5N28 - chains A and C of the 6 polymer chains in the assembly; structure by X-ray diffraction, 2.80 A resolution.

== Chain A ==
Name: Methyl-coenzyme M reductase subunit alpha
Source organism: Methanotorris formicicus Mc-S-70
Notes: EC 2.8.4.1
Reference sequence: H1KXL5 (H1KXL5_9EURY); numbering as in UniProt (aligned over 1-552)
Sequence (552 residues; each row starts with the number of its first residue):
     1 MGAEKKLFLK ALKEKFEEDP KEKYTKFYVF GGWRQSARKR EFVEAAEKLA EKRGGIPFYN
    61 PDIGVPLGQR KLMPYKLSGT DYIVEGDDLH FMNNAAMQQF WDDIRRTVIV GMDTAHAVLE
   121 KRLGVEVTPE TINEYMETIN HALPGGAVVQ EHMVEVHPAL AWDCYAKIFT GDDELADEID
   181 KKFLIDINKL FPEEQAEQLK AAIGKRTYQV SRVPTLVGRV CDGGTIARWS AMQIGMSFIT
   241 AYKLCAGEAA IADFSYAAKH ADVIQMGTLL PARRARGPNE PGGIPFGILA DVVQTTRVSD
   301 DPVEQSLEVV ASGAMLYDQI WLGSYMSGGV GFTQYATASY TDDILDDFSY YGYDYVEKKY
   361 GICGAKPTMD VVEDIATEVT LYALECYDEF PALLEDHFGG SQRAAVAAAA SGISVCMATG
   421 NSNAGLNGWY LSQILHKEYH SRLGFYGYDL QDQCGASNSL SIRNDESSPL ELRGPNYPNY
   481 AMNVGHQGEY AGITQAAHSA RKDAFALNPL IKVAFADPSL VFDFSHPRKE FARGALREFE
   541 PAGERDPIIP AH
Disordered / not traced: 1-3, 552
Modified / non-standard residues: His260 (N1-methylated histidine; MHS); Arg274 (5-methyl-arginine; AGM); Gln402 (2-methyl-glutamine; MGN); Trp429 (6-hydroxytryptophan; TRX); Gly447 (thioglycin; GL3)
Ion coordination: factor 430 Ni near Gln150 (its only coordinating residue here); K+: Gly218, Arg219, Cys221 (shared with 3 residues of chain D)
Residues lining bound ligands:
  - 1-thioethanesulfonic acid (COM): Tyr335, Phe445, Tyr446
  - factor 430 (F43), molecule 1: Gly146, Ala147, Val148, Val149, Gln150, Met153, Val154, Met232, Gln233, Met236, Ile239, Ala246
  - factor 430 (F43), molecule 2: Gly328, Gly329, Val330, Gly331, Phe332, Thr333, Gln334, Tyr335, Phe398, Gly399, Ser401, Gln402, Gly444, Phe445
  - Coenzyme B (TP7), molecule 1: Arg228, Lys259, His260
  - Coenzyme B (TP7), molecule 2: Arg273, Leu322, Met326, Ser327, Phe332, Phe445, Ala481, Met482, Asn483, Val484

== Chain C ==
Name: Methyl-coenzyme M reductase, gamma subunit
Source organism: Methanotorris formicicus Mc-S-70
Notes: EC 2.8.4.1
Reference sequence: H1KXL6 (H1KXL6_9EURY); residue numbers follow UniProt; this construct covers 1-260
Sequence (260 residues; row label = number of the first residue in the row):
     1 MAYKPQFYPG ETKIAQNRRN HMNPEVELEK LREIPDEDVV KIMGHRQPGE DYKTIHPPLE
    61 EMDLPDDYVR DLVEPINGAK EGHRIRYIQF ADSMYFAPAQ PYDRARTYMW RFRGVDTGTL
   121 SGRQVIEMRE SDLEALSKNF LIDTAFFDPA RCGIRGATVH GHSLRLDENG LMFDALQRYV
   181 YDEKTGHVVY VKDQVGRPLD EPVDVGELLP EEKLREITTI YRKDGVPMRE DKELLTIVKR
   241 IHRARTLGGF CPTEDTFKQL
Disordered / not traced: 1-2
Residues lining bound ligands: factor 430 (F43): Leu120, Ser121, Gly122, Arg123, Ala157, Thr158, Val159, His160, Gly161, His162

== Interface between chain A and chain C ==
Pairs across the interface (106; chain A residue first):
  Glu18(A) - Arg165(C)  salt bridge
  Glu22(A) - Arg165(C)
  Lys23(A) - Arg165(C)
  Lys23(A) - Leu166(C)  hydrogen bond (backbone-backbone)
  Lys23(A) - Glu211(C)  salt bridge
  Lys23(A) - Asp224(C)  salt bridge
  Tyr24(A) - Leu166(C)
  Tyr24(A) - Asp167(C)
  Tyr24(A) - Glu211(C)  hydrogen bond
  Thr25(A) - Arg165(C)
  Thr25(A) - Leu166(C)  hydrogen bond (backbone-backbone)
  Thr25(A) - Asp167(C)
  Thr25(A) - Glu168(C)
  Lys26(A) - Glu168(C)
  Phe27(A) - Arg165(C)
  Phe27(A) - Phe173(C)  hydrophobic
  Tyr28(A) - Phe173(C)
  Tyr28(A) - Asp174(C)  hydrogen bond (side chain-backbone)
  Tyr28(A) - Gln177(C)
  Val65(A) - Thr158(C)
  Gln69(A) - Phe173(C)
  Gln69(A) - Ala175(C)
  Arg70(A) - His160(C)
  Arg70(A) - Leu164(C)
  Arg70(A) - Phe173(C)
  Lys71(A) - Arg165(C)
  Met369(A) - Arg243(C)
  Met369(A) - Thr246(C)
  Asp370(A) - Arg243(C)  salt bridge
  Glu373(A) - Lys239(C)
  Glu373(A) - Arg243(C)  salt bridge
  Thr377(A) - Lys239(C)
  Glu378(A) - Arg229(C)  salt bridge
  Leu381(A) - Arg229(C)
  Glu385(A) - Arg229(C)  salt bridge
  Asp388(A) - Arg222(C)  salt bridge
  Asp388(A) - Lys223(C)  hydrogen bond (side chain-backbone)
  Asp388(A) - Asp224(C)
  Glu389(A) - Lys223(C)
  Pro391(A) - Tyr95(C)
  Pro391(A) - Arg165(C)
  Leu394(A) - Met94(C)  hydrophobic
  Leu394(A) - Tyr95(C)
  Leu394(A) - Ser163(C)
  Glu395(A) - Ser163(C)
  Glu395(A) - Leu164(C)
  Glu395(A) - Arg165(C)  salt bridge
  Phe398(A) - His160(C)
  Phe398(A) - His162(C)
  Phe398(A) - Ser163(C)  hydrogen bond (backbone-side chain)
  Gly400(A) - Ser121(C)  hydrogen bond (backbone-side chain)
  Arg403(A) - Met94(C)
  Arg403(A) - His162(C)  hydrogen bond
  Arg403(A) - Ser163(C)
  Asn427(A) - His242(C)  hydrogen bond
  Asn427(A) - Thr246(C)  hydrogen bond
  Leu431(A) - His242(C)
  Ile434(A) - Val238(C)  hydrophobic
  Ile434(A) - Arg245(C)
  Leu435(A) - Leu235(C)  hydrophobic
  Leu435(A) - Val238(C)  hydrophobic
  Lys437(A) - Tyr102(C)
  Lys437(A) - Arg106(C)
  Glu438(A) - Tyr8(C)  hydrogen bond
  Glu438(A) - Arg18(C)  hydrogen bond (backbone-side chain)
  Glu438(A) - Arg106(C)  salt bridge
  Glu438(A) - Tyr221(C)
  Glu438(A) - Met228(C)
  Glu438(A) - Val238(C)
  Tyr439(A) - Arg18(C)
  Tyr439(A) - Tyr221(C)  hydrogen bond (backbone-backbone)
  Tyr439(A) - Met228(C)  hydrophobic
  His440(A) - Met94(C)
  His440(A) - Ile220(C)
  His440(A) - Tyr221(C)
  Ser441(A) - Arg18(C)
  Ser441(A) - Gln100(C)
  Ser441(A) - Pro101(C)
  Ser441(A) - Tyr102(C)  hydrogen bond (backbone-backbone)
  Ser441(A) - Asp103(C)  hydrogen bond (side chain-backbone)
  Arg442(A) - Asp92(C)  hydrogen bond (side chain-backbone)
  Arg442(A) - Met94(C)
  Arg442(A) - Gln100(C)  hydrogen bond
  Arg442(A) - Pro101(C)
  Arg442(A) - Tyr102(C)
  Arg442(A) - Ser121(C)  hydrogen bond (side chain-backbone)
  Arg442(A) - His162(C)
  Arg442(A) - Ile220(C)
  Leu443(A) - Tyr102(C)
  Leu443(A) - Ser121(C)
  Gly444(A) - Leu120(C)
  Gly444(A) - Ser121(C)  hydrogen bond (backbone-backbone)
  Tyr446(A) - Gly118(C)
  Tyr446(A) - Thr119(C)
  Tyr446(A) - Leu120(C)
  Tyr446(A) - Arg123(C)
  Asp449(A) - Tyr102(C)
  Gln453(A) - Arg245(C)  hydrogen bond
  Ala456(A) - His242(C)
  Ala456(A) - Arg245(C)
  Ala456(A) - Thr246(C)
  Ser457(A) - Arg245(C)
  Ser457(A) - Gly249(C)
  Leu460(A) - Thr246(C)
  Leu460(A) - Phe250(C)
  Ser461(A) - Gly249(C)
Also at the interface, not in a pair above, chain A (54 interface residues in all): Phe16, Pro66, Gly399, Tyr430, Phe445, Asp452, Ser459, Ile462
Also at the interface, not in a pair above, chain C (54 interface residues in all): Phe96, Thr117, Val125, Gly170, Met172, Leu176, Thr219, Pro227, Leu234

== Summary ==
The chain A/chain C interface involves 54 residues from each chain; the contacts include 20 hydrogen bonds and
10 salt bridges. Polar pairs include Glu18(A)-Arg165(C), Lys23(A)-Glu211(C) and Lys23(A)-Asp224(C). One factor
430 molecule is bound between chain A and chain C.
Chain A is Methyl-coenzyme M reductase subunit alpha and chain C is Methyl-coenzyme M reductase, gamma
subunit, both from Methanotorris formicicus Mc-S-70; the structure, Methyl-coenzyme M reductase III from
methanotorris formicicus monoclinic form, was determined by X-ray diffraction, deposited together with 5N1Q
and 5N2A.
